8K58 - chains D and B of the 9 polymer chains in the assembly; structure by electron microscopy, 3.15 A resolution.

== Chain D ==
Name: DNA-directed RNA polymerase subunit beta'
From: Escherichia coli (strain K12)
Notes: EC 2.7.7.6
Reference sequence: P0A8T7 (RPOC_ECOLI); numbering as in UniProt (aligned over 14-1376)
Sequence (1363 residues; each row starts with the number of its first residue):
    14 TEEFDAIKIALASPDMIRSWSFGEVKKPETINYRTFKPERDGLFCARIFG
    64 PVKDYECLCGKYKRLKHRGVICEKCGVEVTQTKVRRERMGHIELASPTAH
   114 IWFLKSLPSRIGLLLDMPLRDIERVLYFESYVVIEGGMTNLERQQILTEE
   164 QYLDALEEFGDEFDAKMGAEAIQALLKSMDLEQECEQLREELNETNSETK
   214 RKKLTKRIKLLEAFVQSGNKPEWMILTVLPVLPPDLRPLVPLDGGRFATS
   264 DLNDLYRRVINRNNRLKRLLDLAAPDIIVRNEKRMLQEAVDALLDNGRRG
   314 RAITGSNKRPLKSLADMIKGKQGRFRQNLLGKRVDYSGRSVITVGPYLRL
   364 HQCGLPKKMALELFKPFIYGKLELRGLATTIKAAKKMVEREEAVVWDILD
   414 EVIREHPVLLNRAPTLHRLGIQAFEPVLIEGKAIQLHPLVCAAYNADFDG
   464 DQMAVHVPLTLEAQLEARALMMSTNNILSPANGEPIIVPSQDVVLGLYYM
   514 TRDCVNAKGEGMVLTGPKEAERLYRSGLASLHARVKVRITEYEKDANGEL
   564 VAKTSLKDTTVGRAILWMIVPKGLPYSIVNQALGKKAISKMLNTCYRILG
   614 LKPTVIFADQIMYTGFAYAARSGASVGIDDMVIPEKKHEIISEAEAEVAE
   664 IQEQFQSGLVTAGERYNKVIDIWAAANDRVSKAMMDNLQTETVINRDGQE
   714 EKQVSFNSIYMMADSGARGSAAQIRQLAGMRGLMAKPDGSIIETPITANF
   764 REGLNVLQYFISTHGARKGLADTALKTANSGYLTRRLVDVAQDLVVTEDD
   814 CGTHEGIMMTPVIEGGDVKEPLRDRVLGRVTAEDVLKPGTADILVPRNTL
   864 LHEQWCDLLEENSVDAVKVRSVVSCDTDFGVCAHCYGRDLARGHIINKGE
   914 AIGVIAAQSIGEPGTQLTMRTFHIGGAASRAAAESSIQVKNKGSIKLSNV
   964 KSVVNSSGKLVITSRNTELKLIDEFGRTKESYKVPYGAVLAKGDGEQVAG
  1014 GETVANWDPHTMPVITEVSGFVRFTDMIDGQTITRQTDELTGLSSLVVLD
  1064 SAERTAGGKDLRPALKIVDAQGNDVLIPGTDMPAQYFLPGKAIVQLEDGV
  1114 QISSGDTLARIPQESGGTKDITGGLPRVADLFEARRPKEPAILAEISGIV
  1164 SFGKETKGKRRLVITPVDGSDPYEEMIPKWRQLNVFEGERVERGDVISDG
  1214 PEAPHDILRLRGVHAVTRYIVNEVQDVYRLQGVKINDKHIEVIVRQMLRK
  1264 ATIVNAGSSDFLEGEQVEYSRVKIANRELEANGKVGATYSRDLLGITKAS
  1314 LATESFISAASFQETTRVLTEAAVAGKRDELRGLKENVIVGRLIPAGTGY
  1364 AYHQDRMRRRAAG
Not modelled in the structure: 933-943
Swiss-Prot annotation at these positions:
  - binding site (Zn(2+)): Cys70, Cys72, Cys85, Cys88, Cys814, Cys888, Cys895, Cys898
  - binding site (Mg(2+)): Asp460, Asp462, Asp464
  - modified residue: Lys983 (N6-acetyllysine)
  - mutagenesis: Gln504 (Q504P: Resistant to antibiotics salinamide A and B), Asn690 (N690D: Resistant to antibiotics salinamide A and B), Met697 (M697V: Resistant to antibiotics salinamide A and B), Ala735 (A735T: Resistant to antibiotics salinamide A and B), Arg738 (R738C/H/P/S: Resistant to antibiotics salinamide A and B), Ala748 (A748E: Resistant to antibiotics salinamide A and B), Pro758 (P758S/T: Resistant to antibiotics salinamide A and B), Phe763 (F763C: Resistant to antibiotics salinamide A and B), Ser775 (S775A: Resistant to antibiotics salinamide A and B), Ala779 (A779T/V: Resistant to antibiotics salinamide A and B), Arg780 (R780C: Resistant to antibiotics salinamide A and B), Gly782 (G782A/C: Resistant to antibiotics salinamide A and B), 1 further mutagenesis entry in UniProt

== Chain B ==
Name: DNA-directed RNA polymerase subunit alpha
From: Escherichia coli (strain K12)
Notes: EC 2.7.7.6
Reference sequence: P0A7Z4 (RPOA_ECOLI); numbering as in UniProt (aligned over 6-236)
Sequence (231 residues; row label = number of the first residue in the row):
     6 TEFLKPRLVDIEQVSSTHAKVTLEPLERGFGHTLGNALRRILLSSMPGCA
    56 VTEVEIDGVLHEYSTKEGVQEDILEILLNLKGLAVRVQGKDEVILTLNKS
   106 GIGPVTAADITHDGDVEIVKPQHVICHLTDENASISMRIKVQRGRGYVPA
   156 STRIHSEEDERPIGRLLVDACYSPVERIAYNVEAARVEQRTDLDKLVIEM
   206 ETNGTIDPEEAIRRAATILAEQLEAFVDLRD
Not modelled in the structure: 234-236
Swiss-Prot annotation at these positions:
  - region: Glu162 to Glu165 (Required for interaction with Crp at class II promoters)
  - mutagenesis: Arg45 (R45C: In rpoA112; temperature-sensitive, blocks RNA polymerase assembly), Glu162 to Glu165 (5-fold decrease in CRP-class II promoter-dependent transcription), Glu165 (E165K: 5-fold decrease in CRP-class II promoter-dependent transcription), Arg191 (R191C: In rpoA101; temperature-sensitive)

== Interface between chain D and chain B ==
Residue-residue contacts (33):
  Lys370(D) - Arg191(B)
  Lys370(D) - Gln194(B)
  Lys370(D) - Thr196(B)
  Glu404(D) - Gln194(B)
  Glu405(D) - Gln194(B)
  Ala406(D) - Glu193(B)
  Ala406(D) - Gln194(B)
  Trp409(D) - Arg191(B)
  Trp409(D) - Glu193(B)
  Trp409(D) - Gln194(B)
  Asp410(D) - Arg191(B)  salt bridge
  Asp413(D) - Arg191(B)  salt bridge
  Glu443(D) - Gln194(B)
  Glu443(D) - Thr196(B)
  Val526(D) - Leu83(B)  hydrophobic
  Leu527(D) - Leu83(B)
  Thr528(D) - Leu83(B)  hydrogen bond (side chain-backbone)
  Pro530(D) - Arg182(B)
  Lys531(D) - Glu181(B)
  Lys531(D) - Arg182(B)
  Glu534(D) - Arg182(B)
  Glu534(D) - Ile183(B)
  Arg535(D) - Leu48(B)
  Arg535(D) - Gly151(B)  hydrogen bond (side chain-backbone)
  Arg535(D) - Tyr152(B)
  Arg535(D) - Cys176(B)  hydrogen bond
  Arg535(D) - Ser178(B)  hydrogen bond
  Leu536(D) - Tyr152(B)
  Arg538(D) - Arg44(B)  hydrogen bond (backbone-side chain)
  Arg538(D) - Leu48(B)
  Ser539(D) - Leu48(B)
  Arg551(D) - Asn84(B)  hydrogen bond
  Met581(D) - Arg182(B)
Also at the interface, not in a pair above, chain D (24 interface residues in all): Leu441, Met525, Leu541, Arg634
Also at the interface, not in a pair above, chain B (21 interface residues in all): Lys86, Pro154, Ser156, Tyr177, Val180, Tyr185

== In short ==
Chain D and chain B form an interface of 24 and 21 residues respectively; the contacts include 6 hydrogen
bonds and 2 salt bridges. Polar contacts include Asp410(D)-Arg191(B), Asp413(D)-Arg191(B) and
Thr528(D)-Leu83(B).
Here chain D is DNA-directed RNA polymerase subunit beta' and chain B is DNA-directed RNA polymerase subunit
alpha, both from Escherichia coli (strain K12). Entry 8K58 (The cryo-EM map of close TIEA-TEC complex) was
determined by electron microscopy.
